Entry 7OKN (electron microscopy, 3.34 A resolution); this record covers chains A and E of the 34 polymer chains in the assembly.

== Chain A (and E) ==
Protein: TraB
Organism: Salmonella enterica
Notes: chain E of this document is another copy of the same molecule, construct and numbering; everything in this record applies to it too
Chain sequence (461 residues; each row starts with the number of its first residue):
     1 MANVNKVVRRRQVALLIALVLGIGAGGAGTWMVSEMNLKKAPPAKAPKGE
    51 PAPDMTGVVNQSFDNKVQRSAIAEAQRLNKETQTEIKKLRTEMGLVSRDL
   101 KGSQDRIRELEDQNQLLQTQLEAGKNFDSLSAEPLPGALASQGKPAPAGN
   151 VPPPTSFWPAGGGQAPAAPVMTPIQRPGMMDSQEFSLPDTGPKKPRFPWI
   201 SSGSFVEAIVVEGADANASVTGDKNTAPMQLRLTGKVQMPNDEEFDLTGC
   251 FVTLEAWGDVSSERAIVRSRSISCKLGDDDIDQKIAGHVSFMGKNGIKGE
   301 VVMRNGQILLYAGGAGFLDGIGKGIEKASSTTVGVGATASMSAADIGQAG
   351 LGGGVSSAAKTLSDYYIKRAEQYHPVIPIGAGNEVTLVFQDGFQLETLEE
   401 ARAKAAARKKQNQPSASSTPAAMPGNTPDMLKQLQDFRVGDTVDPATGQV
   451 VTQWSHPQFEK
Disordered / not traced: 1-194, 328-358, 409-461
Cystine bridges: C250-C274

== Interface between chain A and chain E ==
Contacting residue pairs - 61 pairs, chain A then chain E:
  W199(A) with K275(E), hydrogen bond (backbone-side chain); D280(E); D282(E); L398(E)
  S201(A) with S273(E); K275(E); D282(E)
  S202(A) with S271(E); S273(E), hydrogen bond (backbone-side chain); D282(E), hydrogen bond
  G203(A) with Q230(E), hydrogen bond (backbone-side chain); F251(E)
  F205(A) with F251(E), hydrophobic
  M239(A) with K275(E), hydrogen bond
  P240(A) with G249(E); C250(E); F251(E), hydrophobic; S273(E); C274(E); K275(E)
  N241(A) with T248(E); G249(E), hydrogen bond (side chain-backbone); C250(E); C274(E); K275(E), hydrogen bond (side chain-backbone); L276(E), hydrogen bond (side chain-backbone)
  D242(A) with R232(E), salt bridge
  E243(A) with K275(E)
  V260(A) with Q372(E); Y373(E), hydrophobic
  S261(A) with R304(E); H374(E), hydrogen bond; V376(E)
  S262(A) with D215(E)
  E263(A) with R304(E), salt bridge
  H288(A) with E212(E), salt bridge
  S290(A) with E212(E)
  G293(A) with V211(E); E212(E); G213(E), hydrogen bond (backbone-backbone); A381(E)
  K294(A) with E212(E); G213(E); A214(E); D215(E), salt bridge; I379(E)
  N295(A) with E212(E), hydrogen bond (backbone-side chain); G213(E), hydrogen bond (backbone-backbone); P228(E), hydrogen bond (side chain-backbone)
  N305(A) with Y365(E), hydrogen bond; R369(E)
  L309(A) with Y365(E), hydrophobic; Y366(E), hydrophobic
  G313(A) with L362(E)
  G316(A) with A359(E)
  F317(A) with A359(E)
  S363(A) with T361(E)
  A370(A) with Y365(E)
  E371(A) with Y365(E)
  Q390(A) with R270(E)
  D391(A) with R270(E), salt bridge
Other interface residues (no listed pair), chain A (41 interface residues in all): I200, S204, A218, S219, Q238, R264, M303, A312, G324, D364, I367, V388
Other interface residues (no listed pair), chain E (39 interface residues in all): A227, T253, I272, E326, P378

== Overview ==
41 residues of chain A and 39 residues of chain E are in contact, with 14 hydrogen bonds and 5 salt bridges.
Polar contacts include D242(A)-R232(E), E263(A)-R304(E) and H288(A)-E212(E).
Chain A and chain E are both TraB (Salmonella enterica); the structure, Structure of the outer-membrane core
complex (inner ring) from a conjugative type IV secretion system, was determined by electron microscopy,
deposited together with 7OKO.
